8I6P - chains C and A of the 4 polymer chains in the assembly; structure by electron microscopy, 3.50 A resolution.

Chain C (and A):
Molecule: Syn-copalyl diphosphate synthase, chloroplastic
Organism: Oryza sativa Japonica Group
Notes: EC 5.5.1.14; chain A of this document is another copy of the same molecule, construct and numbering; everything in this record applies to it too
UniProt: Q0JF02 (CPS4_ORYSJ); residues 1-767 here = UniProt positions 1-767
Sequence (775 residues; each row starts with the number of its first residue):
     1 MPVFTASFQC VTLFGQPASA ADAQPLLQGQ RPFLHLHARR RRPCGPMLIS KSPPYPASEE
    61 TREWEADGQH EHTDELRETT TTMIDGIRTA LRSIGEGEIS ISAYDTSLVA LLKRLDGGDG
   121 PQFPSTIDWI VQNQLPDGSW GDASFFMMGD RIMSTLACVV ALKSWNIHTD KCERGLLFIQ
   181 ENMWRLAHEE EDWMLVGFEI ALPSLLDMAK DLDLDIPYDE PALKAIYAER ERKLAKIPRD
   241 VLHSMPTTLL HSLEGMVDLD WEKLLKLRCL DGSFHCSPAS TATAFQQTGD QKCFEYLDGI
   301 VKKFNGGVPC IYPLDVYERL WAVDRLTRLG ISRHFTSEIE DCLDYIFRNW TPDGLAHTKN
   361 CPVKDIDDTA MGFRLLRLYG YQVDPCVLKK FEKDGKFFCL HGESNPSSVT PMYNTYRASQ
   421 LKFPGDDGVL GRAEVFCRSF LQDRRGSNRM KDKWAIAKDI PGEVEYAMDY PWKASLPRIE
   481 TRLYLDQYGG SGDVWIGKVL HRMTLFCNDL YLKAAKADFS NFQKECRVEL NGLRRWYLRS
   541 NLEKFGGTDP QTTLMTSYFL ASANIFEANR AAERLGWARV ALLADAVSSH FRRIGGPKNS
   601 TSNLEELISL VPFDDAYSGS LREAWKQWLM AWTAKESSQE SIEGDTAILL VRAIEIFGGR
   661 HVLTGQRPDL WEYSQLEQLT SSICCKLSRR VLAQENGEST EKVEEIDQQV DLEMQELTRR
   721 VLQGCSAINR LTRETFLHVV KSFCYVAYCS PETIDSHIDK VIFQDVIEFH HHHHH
Not modelled in the structure: 1-79, 768-775
Differences from the reference sequence: expression tag (768-775)
Reported in the primary citation:
  - mutagenesis - V196I, H275L, H275L/Y317F/H357W, Q291A, I311V, L314A, L314F, Y317F, H334A, H357A, H357W, L400F, R535A, R733A: decreased catalytic activity
  - mutagenesis - S674A/E677A: unchanged catalytic activity
  - catalytic residues: Asp367, His501 (proposed by the authors, not directly observed)
  - mutagenesis - V196A, H275L/H357W, H275L/Y317F, H275L/I311V/Y317F, H275L/C310D/I311V/Y317F, I311A, Y317A, Y317F/H357W, L400A: abolished catalytic activity
  - specificity-determining residues: His275, Ile311 (from molecular simulation)
  - specificity-determining residues: Leu314, Tyr317, His357 (proposed by the authors, not directly observed)

Chain C / chain A interface:
Contacting residue pairs (6; chain C residue first):
  Leu538(C) with Asp344(A); Phe347(A); Arg348(A)
  Arg539(C) with Tyr381(A)
  Asn541(C) with Phe347(A)
  Asp615(C) with Arg667(A), salt bridge
Interface residues without a listed pair, chain A (7 interface residues in all): Gly380, Gln382

Overview:
4 residues of chain C and 7 residues of chain A are in contact, with 1 salt bridge. The salt-bridged pair is
Asp615(C)-Arg667(A). From the paper: catalytic residues Asp367(C) and His501(C); V196I, H275L and
H275L/Y317F/H357W of chain C, among others, reduce catalytic activity; 24 substitutions were tested in all.
Both chains are Syn-copalyl diphosphate synthase, chloroplastic (Oryza sativa Japonica Group). Entry 8I6P (The
cryo-EM structure of OsCyc1 tetramer state) was determined by electron microscopy, deposited together with
8I6T, 8I6U, 8IH5 and 8KBW.
